7ZSA - chains T and 7 of the 38 polymer chains in the assembly; structure by electron microscopy, 4.00 A resolution.

[Chain T]
Molecule: Template DNA
Sequence (209 nucleotides; each row starts with the number of its first residue; numbers below 1 keep their minus sign (DA-135 is residue -135)):
  -135 ATCGATGTAT ATATCTGACA CGTGCCTGGA GACTAGGGAG TAATCCCCTT GGCGGTTAAA
   -75 ACGCGGGGGA CAGCGCGTAC GTGCGTTTAA GCGGTGCTAG AGCTGTCTAC GACCAACACA
   -15 GCGCAGAAGA GCTATGATAT TTTTATGTAT GTACAACACA CATCGGAGGT GAATCGAACG
    45 TTCCATAGCT ATTATATACA CAGCGTGCT

[Chain 7]
Protein: General transcription and DNA repair factor IIH helicase subunit XPB
Source organism: Saccharomyces cerevisiae
Notes: EC 3.6.4.12
UniProt: Q00578 (RAD25_YEAST); numbering as in UniProt (aligned over 1-843)
Amino-acid sequence (843 residues; each row starts with the number of its first residue):
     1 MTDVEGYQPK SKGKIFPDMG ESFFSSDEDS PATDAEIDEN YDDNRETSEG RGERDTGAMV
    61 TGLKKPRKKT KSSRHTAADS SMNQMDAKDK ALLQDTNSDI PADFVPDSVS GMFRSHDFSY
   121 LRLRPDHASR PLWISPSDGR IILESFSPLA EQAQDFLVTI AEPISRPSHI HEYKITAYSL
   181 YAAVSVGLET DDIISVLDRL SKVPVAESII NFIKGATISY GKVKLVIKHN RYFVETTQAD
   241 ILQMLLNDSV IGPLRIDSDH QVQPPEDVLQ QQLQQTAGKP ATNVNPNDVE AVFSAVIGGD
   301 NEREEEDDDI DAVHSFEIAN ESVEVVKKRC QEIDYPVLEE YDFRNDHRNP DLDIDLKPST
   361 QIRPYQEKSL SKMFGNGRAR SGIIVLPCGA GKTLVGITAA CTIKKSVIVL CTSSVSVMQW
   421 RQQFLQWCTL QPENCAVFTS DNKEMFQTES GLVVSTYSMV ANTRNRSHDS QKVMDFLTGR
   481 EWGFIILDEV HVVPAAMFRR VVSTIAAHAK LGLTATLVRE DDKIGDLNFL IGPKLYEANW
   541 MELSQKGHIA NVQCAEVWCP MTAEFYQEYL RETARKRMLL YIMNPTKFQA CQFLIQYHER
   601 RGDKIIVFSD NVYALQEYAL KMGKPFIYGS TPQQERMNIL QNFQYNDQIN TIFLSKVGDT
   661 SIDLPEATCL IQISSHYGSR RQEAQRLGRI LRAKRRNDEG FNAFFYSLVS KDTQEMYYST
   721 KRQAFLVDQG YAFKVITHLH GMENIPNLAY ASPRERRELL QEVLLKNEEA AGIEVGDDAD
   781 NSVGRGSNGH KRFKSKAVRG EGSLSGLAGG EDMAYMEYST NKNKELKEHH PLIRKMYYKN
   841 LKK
Unresolved in the structure: 1-100, 254-312, 768-829, 838-843
Swiss-Prot annotation at these positions:
  - motif: Lys64 to His75 (Nuclear localization signal), Asp488 to His491 (DEAH box)
  - binding site (ATP): Leu386 to Thr393
  - modified residue: Ser752 (Phosphoserine)
  - natural variant: Trp427 (W427L: In suppressor mutant)
  - mutagenesis: Lys392 (K392R: Lethal in vivo. Defective in translation in vitro), Glu489 (E489Q: Loss of DNA translocase function of TFHII), Val798 to Lys843 (Increased UV sensitivity)

[Interface between chain T and chain 7]
Residue-residue contacts (19; chain T residue first):
  DG15(T) with Asp610(7), phosphate contact; Val612(7), phosphate contact; Ser655(7), hydrogen bond to the phosphate
  DT16(T) with Gly629(7), phosphate contact; Lys656(7), phosphate contact; Val657(7), hydrogen bond to the phosphate
  DA17(T) with Ser413(7), phosphate contact; Ser414(7), phosphate contact; Ser458(7), sugar contact
  DC18(T) with Ser440(7), hydrogen bond to the phosphate; Met459(7), sugar contact
  DA19(T) with Arg464(7), sugar contact; Asn465(7), sugar contact; Arg466(7), salt bridge to the phosphate; Ser467(7), phosphate contact; Ser470(7), hydrogen bond to the phosphate
  DA20(T) with Asn465(7), phosphate contact; Arg466(7), phosphate contact; Ser467(7), hydrogen bond to the phosphate
Also at the interface, not in a pair above, chain T (7 interface residues in all): DA13
Also at the interface, not in a pair above, chain 7 (21 interface residues in all): Thr412, Thr439, Lys443, Asn462, Arg575

[In short]
7 residues of chain T face 21 of chain 7 across their interface; the contacts include 5 hydrogen bonds and 1
salt bridge. Polar contacts include DG15(T)-Ser655(7), DT16(T)-Val657(7) and DC18(T)-Ser440(7). Curated
annotation (UniProt) lists 8 ATP-binding residues and 4 mutagenesis sites on chain 7.
Chain T is Template DNA and chain 7 is General transcription and DNA repair factor IIH helicase subunit XPB
(Saccharomyces cerevisiae); the structure, Yeast RNA polymerase II transcription pre-initiation complex with
the +1 nucleosome and NTP (complex B), was determined by electron microscopy, deposited together with 7ZS9 and
7ZSB.
